PDB entry 8XKW | electron microscopy, 3.64 A resolution | chains D and A of the 10 polymer chains in the assembly

[Chain D]
Name: Mitochondrial import receptor subunit TOM6
Source organism: Saccharomyces cerevisiae
UniProtKB: P33448 (TOM6_YEAST); residue numbers follow UniProt; this construct covers 1-61
Sequence (61 residues; numbered 1 to 61; the number before each row is that of its first residue):
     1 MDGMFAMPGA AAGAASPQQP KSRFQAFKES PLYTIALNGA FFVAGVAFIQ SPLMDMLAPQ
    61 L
Disordered / not traced: 1-26
Swiss-Prot annotation at these positions:
  - modified residue: Met1 (N-acetylmethionine)

[Chain A]
Name: Mitochondrial import receptor subunit TOM40
Source organism: Saccharomyces cerevisiae
UniProtKB: P23644 (TOM40_YEAST); residue numbers follow UniProt; this construct covers 1-387
Sequence (387 residues; row label = number of the first residue in the row):
     1 MSAPTPLAEA SQIPTIPALS PLTAKQSKGN FFSSNPISSF VVDTYKQLHS HRQSLELVNP
    61 GTVENLNKEV SRDVFLSQYF FTGLRADLNK AFSMNPAFQT SHTFSIGSQA LPKYAFSALF
   121 ANDNLFAQGN IDNDLSVSGR LNYGWDKKNI SKVNLQISDG QPTMCQLEQD YQASDFSVNV
   181 KTLNPSFSEK GEFTGVAVAS FLQSVTPQLA LGLETLYSRT DGSAPGDAGV SYLTRYVSKK
   241 QDWIFSGQLQ ANGALIASLW RKVAQNVEAG IETTLQAGMV PITDPLMGTP IGIQPTVEGS
   301 TTIGAKYEYR QSVYRGTLDS NGKVACFLER KVLPTLSVLF CGEIDHFKND TKIGCGLQFE
   361 TAGNQELLML QQGLDADGNP LQALPQL
Disordered / not traced: 1-48, 281-293, 374-387

[Chain D / chain A interface]
Contacting residue pairs (29; chain D residue first):
  Pro31(D) - Val297(A)
  Thr34(D) - Val297(A)
  Ile35(D) - Leu275(A)  hydrophobic
  Asn38(D) - Thr273(A)
  Asn38(D) - Thr274(A)  hydrogen bond (side chain-backbone)
  Asn38(D) - Leu275(A)
  Asn38(D) - Gly299(A)
  Asn38(D) - Ser300(A)
  Asn38(D) - Thr301(A)  hydrogen bond (backbone-side chain)
  Phe41(D) - Thr301(A)
  Phe42(D) - Ala257(A)
  Phe42(D) - Ile271(A)
  Phe42(D) - Thr273(A)
  Val46(D) - Leu259(A)  hydrophobic
  Val46(D) - Ile271(A)  hydrophobic
  Ile49(D) - Arg261(A)  hydrogen bond (backbone-side chain)
  Ile49(D) - Gly270(A)
  Ile49(D) - Ile271(A)  hydrophobic
  Gln50(D) - Trp243(A)
  Gln50(D) - Arg261(A)
  Ser51(D) - Arg261(A)
  Met54(D) - Arg261(A)
  Met54(D) - Val263(A)  hydrophobic
  Asp55(D) - Arg261(A)  salt bridge
  Leu57(D) - Tyr307(A)
  Ala58(D) - Val263(A)  hydrophobic
  Pro59(D) - Val267(A)
  Pro59(D) - Tyr307(A)
  Pro59(D) - Tyr309(A)
Also at the interface, not in a pair above, chain D (17 interface residues in all): Leu37, Gly45
Also at the interface, not in a pair above, chain A (22 interface residues in all): Phe245, Ser258, Ala269, Pro295, Ser320

[Overview]
Chain D and chain A form an interface of 17 and 22 residues respectively; the contacts include 3 hydrogen
bonds and 1 salt bridge. Polar pairs include Asp55(D)-Arg261(A), Asn38(D)-Thr274(A) and Asn38(D)-Thr301(A).
Chain D is Mitochondrial import receptor subunit TOM6 and chain A is Mitochondrial import receptor subunit
TOM40, both from Saccharomyces cerevisiae; the structure, Structure of the TOM40 complex unannealed, was
determined by electron microscopy.
